PDB entry 9C3S | X-ray diffraction, 2.16 A resolution | chains A and B of the 6 polymer chains in the assembly

[Chain A (and B)]
Molecule: Methyltransferase
Source organism: Burkholderia cenocepacia
Notes: chain B of this document is another copy of the same molecule, construct and numbering; everything in this record applies to it too
UniProt: A0A8I1DKW0 (A0A8I1DKW0_BURCE); residues 2-284 here correspond to UniProt positions 1-283 (UniProt number = residue number - 1)
Sequence (283 residues; each row starts with the number of its first residue):
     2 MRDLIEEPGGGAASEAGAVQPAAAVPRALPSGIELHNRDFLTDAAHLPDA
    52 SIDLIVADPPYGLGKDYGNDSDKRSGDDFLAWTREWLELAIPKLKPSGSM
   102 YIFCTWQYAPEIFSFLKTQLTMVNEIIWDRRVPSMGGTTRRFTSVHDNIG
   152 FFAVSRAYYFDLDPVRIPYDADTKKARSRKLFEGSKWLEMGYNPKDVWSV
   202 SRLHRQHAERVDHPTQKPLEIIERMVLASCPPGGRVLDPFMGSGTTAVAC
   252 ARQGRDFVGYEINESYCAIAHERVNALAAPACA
Not modelled in the structure: 2-29, 280-284 (chain B: 2-29, 279-284)
Residues lining bound ligands: sinefungin (SFG): Arg-39, Asp-40, Phe-41, Leu-42, Asp-59, Pro-61, Tyr-68, Asn-70, Ser-72, His-214, Thr-216, Gln-217, Lys-218, Pro-240, Phe-241, Met-242, Gly-243, Ser-244, Thr-246, Tyr-261, Glu-262, Ile-263, Asn-264, Tyr-267

[Chain A / chain B interface]
Pairs across the interface - 79 pairs, chain A then chain B:
  Tyr-102(A) / Phe-143(B)
  Trp-107(A) / Met-123(B)
  Trp-107(A) / Val-124(B)
  Trp-107(A) / Asn-125(B)
  Trp-107(A) / Glu-126(B)
  Gln-108(A) / Lys-118(B)  hydrogen bond (backbone-side chain)
  Pro-111(A) / Pro-111(B)
  Pro-111(A) / Phe-114(B)  hydrophobic
  Pro-111(A) / Ser-115(B)  hydrogen bond (backbone-side chain)
  Pro-111(A) / Lys-118(B)
  Glu-112(A) / Ser-115(B)
  Glu-112(A) / Lys-118(B)  salt bridge
  Phe-114(A) / Pro-111(B)  hydrophobic
  Ser-115(A) / Pro-111(B)  hydrogen bond (side chain-backbone)
  Ser-115(A) / Glu-112(B)  hydrogen bond (side chain-backbone)
  Ser-115(A) / Ser-115(B)
  Lys-118(A) / Gln-108(B)  hydrogen bond (side chain-backbone)
  Lys-118(A) / Glu-112(B)  salt bridge
  Met-123(A) / Trp-107(B)
  Val-124(A) / Trp-107(B)
  Val-124(A) / Arg-142(B)  hydrogen bond (backbone-side chain)
  Asn-125(A) / Arg-142(B)
  Asn-125(A) / Phe-143(B)  hydrogen bond (side chain-backbone)
  Glu-126(A) / Trp-107(B)
  Glu-126(A) / Glu-126(B)
  Glu-126(A) / His-147(B)  salt bridge
  Glu-126(A) / Asn-149(B)  hydrogen bond
  Ile-127(A) / Phe-143(B)  hydrophobic
  Ile-128(A) / Ile-128(B)  hydrophobic
  Ile-128(A) / His-147(B)
  Pro-134(A) / Lys-196(B)
  Thr-140(A) / Phe-161(B)
  Thr-140(A) / Leu-163(B)
  Arg-141(A) / Arg-157(B)  hydrogen bond (side chain-backbone)
  Arg-141(A) / Tyr-159(B)  hydrogen bond (backbone-side chain)
  Arg-141(A) / Phe-161(B)
  Arg-142(A) / Val-124(B)  hydrogen bond (side chain-backbone)
  Arg-142(A) / Asn-125(B)
  Arg-142(A) / Phe-161(B)
  Arg-142(A) / Asn-194(B)  hydrogen bond (backbone-side chain)
  Phe-143(A) / Tyr-102(B)
  Phe-143(A) / Asn-125(B)  hydrogen bond (backbone-side chain)
  Phe-143(A) / Ile-127(B)  hydrophobic
  Phe-143(A) / Asn-194(B)
  Phe-143(A) / Pro-195(B)  hydrophobic
  Phe-143(A) / Lys-196(B)
  Phe-143(A) / Asp-197(B)
  Phe-143(A) / Trp-199(B)  hydrophobic
  Thr-144(A) / Asn-194(B)  hydrogen bond
  Thr-144(A) / Lys-196(B)
  Thr-144(A) / Asp-197(B)  hydrogen bond (backbone-backbone)
  Ser-145(A) / Asp-197(B)
  Val-146(A) / Asp-197(B)  hydrogen bond (backbone-side chain)
  Val-146(A) / Val-198(B)  hydrophobic
  His-147(A) / Glu-126(B)  salt bridge
  His-147(A) / Ile-128(B)
  His-147(A) / Asp-197(B)  salt bridge
  His-147(A) / Val-198(B)
  Asn-149(A) / Glu-126(B)  hydrogen bond
  Tyr-159(A) / Arg-141(B)  hydrogen bond (backbone-side chain)
  Phe-161(A) / Thr-140(B)
  Phe-161(A) / Arg-141(B)
  Phe-161(A) / Arg-142(B)
  Phe-161(A) / Phe-143(B)  hydrophobic
  Leu-163(A) / Thr-140(B)
  Asn-194(A) / Arg-142(B)  hydrogen bond (side chain-backbone)
  Asn-194(A) / Phe-143(B)
  Asn-194(A) / Thr-144(B)  hydrogen bond (side chain-backbone)
  Lys-196(A) / Pro-134(B)
  Lys-196(A) / Phe-143(B)
  Lys-196(A) / Thr-144(B)
  Lys-196(A) / Val-146(B)
  Asp-197(A) / Thr-144(B)  hydrogen bond (backbone-backbone)
  Asp-197(A) / Ser-145(B)
  Asp-197(A) / Val-146(B)  hydrogen bond (side chain-backbone)
  Asp-197(A) / His-147(B)  salt bridge
  Val-198(A) / Val-146(B)  hydrophobic
  Val-198(A) / His-147(B)
  Trp-199(A) / Phe-143(B)  hydrophobic
Also at the interface, not in a pair above, chain A (40 interface residues in all): Asp-130, Phe-152, Ala-158, Tyr-160, Arg-167, Pro-195, Arg-225, Ala-229
Also at the interface, not in a pair above, chain B (41 interface residues in all): Tyr-109, Arg-132, Phe-152, Ala-158, Arg-167, Arg-225, Ala-229

[In short]
40 residues of chain A and 41 residues of chain B are in contact; the contacts include 22 hydrogen bonds and 6
salt bridges. Polar contacts include Glu-112(A)/Lys-118(B), Glu-126(A)/His-147(B) and His-147(A)/Asp-197(B).
Bound to chain A: sinefungin.
Chain A and chain B are both Methyltransferase (Burkholderia cenocepacia); the structure, Crystal structure of
DNA N6-Adenine Methyltransferase M.BceJIV from Burkholderia cenocepacia in complex with duplex DNA substrate
..., was determined by X-ray diffraction together with 8URK, 9C3T and 9C3U from the same study.
